Entry 7DOI (electron microscopy, 2.60 A resolution); this record covers chains B and C of the 6 polymer chains in the assembly.

== Chain B ==
Molecule: Non-structural protein 8
From: Severe acute respiratory syndrome coronavirus 2
Reference sequence: P0DTD1 (R1AB_SARS2); residues 1-198 here correspond to UniProt positions 3943-4140 (UniProt number = residue number + 3942)
Chain sequence (199 residues; numbered 0 to 198; the number before each row is that of its first residue; numbering starts at 0):
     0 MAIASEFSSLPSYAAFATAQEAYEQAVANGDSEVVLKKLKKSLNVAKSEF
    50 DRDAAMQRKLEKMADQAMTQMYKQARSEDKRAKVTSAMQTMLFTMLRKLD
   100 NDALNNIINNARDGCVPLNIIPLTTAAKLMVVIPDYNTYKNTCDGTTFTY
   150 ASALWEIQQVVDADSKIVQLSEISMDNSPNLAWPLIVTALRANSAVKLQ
Disordered / not traced: 0-77, 192-198
Sequence notes: initiating methionine (0)
Curated features (UniProtKB/Swiss-Prot):
  - site: Q198 (Cleavage)

== Chain C ==
Molecule: Non-structural protein 7
From: Severe acute respiratory syndrome coronavirus 2
Reference sequence: P0DTD1 (R1AB_SARS2); residues 1-83 here correspond to UniProt positions 3860-3942 (UniProt number = residue number + 3859)
Chain sequence (84 residues; numbered 0 to 83; the number before each row is that of its first residue; numbering starts at 0):
     0 MSKMSDVKCTSVVLLSVLQQLRVESSSKLWAQCVQLHNDILLAKDTTEAF
    50 EKMVSLLSVLLSMQGAVDINKLCEEMLDNRATLQ
Disordered / not traced: 0-1, 71-83
Sequence notes: initiating methionine (0)
Curated features (UniProtKB/Swiss-Prot):
  - site: Q83 (Cleavage)

== Chain B / chain C interface ==
Contacting residue pairs (8; chain B residue first):
  A162(B) with S26(C)
  D163(B) with S24(C); S25(C); S26(C), hydrogen bond (side chain-backbone)
  P178(B) with K27(C)
  N179(B) with K27(C), hydrogen bond (backbone-side chain)
  L180(B) with K27(C)
  A181(B) with S26(C)

== Overview ==
Chain B and chain C form an interface of 6 and 4 residues respectively, with 2 hydrogen bonds. Polar pairs
include D163(B)-S26(C) and N179(B)-K27(C).
Here chain B is Non-structural protein 8 and chain C is Non-structural protein 7, both from Severe acute
respiratory syndrome coronavirus 2. Entry 7DOI (Structure of COVID-19 RNA-dependent RNA polymerase bound to
penciclovir) was determined by electron microscopy.
